PDB entry 8FZ7 | electron microscopy, 2.88 A resolution | chains C and E of the 8 polymer chains in the assembly

Chain C (and E):
Molecule: Calcium-gated potassium channel MthK
From: Methanothermobacter thermautotrophicus
Notes: chain E of this document is another copy of the same molecule, construct and numbering; everything in this record applies to it too
UniProt: O27564 (MTHK_METTH); residues 1-336 here = UniProt positions 1-336
Amino-acid sequence (336 residues; numbered 1 to 336; the number before each row is that of its first residue):
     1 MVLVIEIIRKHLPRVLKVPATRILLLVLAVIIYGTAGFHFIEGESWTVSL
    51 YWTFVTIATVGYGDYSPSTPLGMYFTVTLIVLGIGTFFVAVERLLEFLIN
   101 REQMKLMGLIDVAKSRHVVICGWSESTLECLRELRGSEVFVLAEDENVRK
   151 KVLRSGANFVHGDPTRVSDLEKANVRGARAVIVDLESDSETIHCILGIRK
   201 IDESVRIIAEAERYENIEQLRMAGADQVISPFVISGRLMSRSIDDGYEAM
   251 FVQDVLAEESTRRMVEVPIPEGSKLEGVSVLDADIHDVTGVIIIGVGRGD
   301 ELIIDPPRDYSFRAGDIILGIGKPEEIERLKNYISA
Not modelled in the structure: 1-19
Construct notes: engineered mutation Phe88 (Ala in O27564)
Ion coordination: K+ site 1: Thr59 (shared with 1 residue of chain A; Thr59(E) of chain E; 1 residue of chain G); K+ site 2: Thr59, Val60 (shared with 2 residues of chain A; Thr59(E), Val60(E) of chain E; 2 residues of chain G)
Ligand contacts:
  - phosphatidylglycerol (PGW; (1R)-2-{[(S)-{[(2S)-2,3-dihydroxypropyl]oxy}(hydroxy)phosphoryl]oxy}-1-[(hexadecanoyloxy)methyl]ethyl (9Z)-octadec-9-enoate), molecule 1: Ile23, Val27, Phe54, Thr86, Ala90, Arg93, Leu94, Phe97
  - phosphatidylglycerol (PGW), molecule 2: Val81, Ile84, Gly85
  - 1-(tripentyl-$L4-azanyl)pentane (YQ1): Ile57, Ala58, Thr59, Ile84, Phe87
UniProt features mapped onto this chain:
  - motif: Thr59 to Asp64 (Selectivity filter)
  - binding site (Ca(2+)): Asp184, Glu210, Glu212
  - mutagenesis: Met107 (M107I: Elimination of the 26 kDa product and reduced levels of channel expression), Asp184 (D184N: At high calcium concentration, mean open time is short and mean closed time is long compared with wild-type)
Reported in the primary citation:
  - mutagenesis - A90L (8-fold): decreased binding to 1-(tripentyl-$L4-azanyl)pentane
  - mutagenesis - V91F: unchanged binding to 1-(tripentyl-$L4-azanyl)pentane
  - mutagenesis - A90L (8-fold): decreased binding to TPeA
  - mutagenesis - V91F: unchanged binding to TPeA

Interface between chain C and chain E:
Pairs across the interface (36):
  Thr47(C) - Met73(E)
  Thr47(C) - Tyr74(E)
  Tyr51(C) - Ser66(E)  hydrogen bond
  Tyr51(C) - Met73(E)  hydrophobic
  Tyr51(C) - Thr76(E)
  Phe54(C) - Val77(E)  hydrophobic
  Phe54(C) - Ile80(E)
  Ala58(C) - Thr59(E)
  Ala58(C) - Ile80(E)  hydrophobic
  Thr59(C) - Thr59(E)
  Val60(C) - Val60(E)
  Val60(C) - Gly61(E)
  Val60(C) - Ile80(E)  hydrophobic
  Gly61(C) - Gly61(E)
  Tyr62(C) - Trp52(E)  hydrogen bond
  Tyr62(C) - Thr56(E)  hydrogen bond
  Tyr62(C) - Gly63(E)
  Asp64(C) - Ser66(E)  hydrogen bond
  Leu95(C) - Leu95(E)  hydrophobic
  Leu98(C) - Glu92(E)
  Leu98(C) - Leu95(E)  hydrophobic
  Arg101(C) - Glu92(E)  salt bridge
  Arg101(C) - Glu96(E)  salt bridge
  Glu102(C) - Glu96(E)
  Glu102(C) - Ile99(E)
  Gln103(C) - Gln103(E)
  Leu106(C) - Gln103(E)
  Glu125(C) - Arg166(E)  salt bridge
  Leu128(C) - Arg166(E)
  Asn147(C) - Glu146(E)
  Lys150(C) - His161(E)
  Lys151(C) - Glu144(E)  salt bridge
  Arg154(C) - Leu109(E)
  Arg154(C) - His161(E)  hydrogen bond (side chain-backbone)
  Arg154(C) - Asp169(E)  salt bridge
  Arg154(C) - Lys172(E)
Other interface residues (no listed pair), chain C (29 interface residues in all): Val48, Leu50, Val55, Phe87, Ala90, Leu94, Ile99, Arg149
Other interface residues (no listed pair), chain E (32 interface residues in all): Tyr62, Pro67, Pro70, Val81, Ile84, Phe88, Val91, Met107

Summary:
The interface between chain C and chain E involves 29 residues on one side and 32 on the other; the contacts
include 5 hydrogen bonds and 5 salt bridges. Polar contacts include Arg101(C)-Glu92(E), Arg101(C)-Glu96(E) and
Glu125(C)-Arg166(E). From the paper: A90L of chain C reduces binding to 1-(tripentyl-$L4-azanyl)pentane; A90L
of chain C reduces binding to TPeA.
Both chains are Calcium-gated potassium channel MthK (Methanothermobacter thermautotrophicus). Entry 8FZ7
(TpeA bound closed MthK-A88F mutant in nanodisc) was determined by electron microscopy together with 8DJB,
5BKI, 5BKJ and 5BKK from the same study.
